Entry 5TCH (X-ray diffraction, 2.35 A resolution); this record covers chains C and D of the 4 polymer chains in the assembly.

# Chain C
Name: Tryptophan synthase alpha chain
Source organism: Mycobacterium tuberculosis (strain ATCC 25618 / H37Rv)
Notes: EC 4.2.1.20
UniProt: P9WFY1 (TRPA_MYCTU); residues 1-270 here = UniProt positions 1-270
Sequence (276 residues; each row starts with the number of its first residue):
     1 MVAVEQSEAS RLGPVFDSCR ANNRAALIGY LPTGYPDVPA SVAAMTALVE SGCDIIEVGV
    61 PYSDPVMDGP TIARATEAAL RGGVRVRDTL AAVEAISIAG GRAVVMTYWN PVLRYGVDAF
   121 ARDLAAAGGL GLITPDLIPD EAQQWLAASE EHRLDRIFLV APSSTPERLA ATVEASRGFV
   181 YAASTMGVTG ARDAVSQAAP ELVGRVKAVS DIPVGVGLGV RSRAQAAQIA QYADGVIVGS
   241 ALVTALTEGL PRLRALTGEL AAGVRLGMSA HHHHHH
Unresolved in the structure: 1-7, 185-195, 267-276
Differences from the reference sequence: engineered mutation Val66 (Gly in P9WFY1); expression tag (271-276)
Small-molecule neighbours: malonate ion (MLI): Ile72, Tyr181, Gly217, Leu218, Gly219, Val220, Ile237, Val238, Gly239, Ser240
Swiss-Prot annotation at these positions:
  - active site (Proton acceptor): Glu57, Asp68
From the paper describing this entry:
  - catalytic residues: Asp68 (citing earlier work)

# Chain D
Name: Tryptophan synthase beta chain
Source organism: Mycobacterium tuberculosis (strain ATCC 25618 / H37Rv)
Notes: EC 4.2.1.20
UniProt: P9WFX9 (TRPB_MYCTU); residues 1-410 here correspond to UniProt positions 13-422 (UniProt number = residue number + 12)
Sequence (410 residues; numbered 1 to 410; the number before each row is that of its first residue):
     1 MSAAIAEPTS HDPDSGGHFG GPSGWGGRYV PEALMAVIEE VTAAYQKERV SQDFLDDLDR
    61 LQANYAGRPS PLYEATRLSQ HAGSARIFLK REDLNHTGSH KINNVLGQAL LARRMGKTRV
   121 IAETGAGQHG VATATACALL GLDCVIYMGG IDTARQALNV ARMRLLGAEV VAVQTGSKTL
   181 KDAINEAFRD WVANADNTYY CFGTAAGPHP FPTMVRDFQR IIGMEARVQI QGQAGRLPDA
   241 VVACVGGGSN AIGIFHAFLD DPGVRLVGFE AAGDGVETGR HAATFTAGSP GAFHGSFSYL
   301 LQDEDGQTIE SHSISAGLDY PGVGPEHAWL KEAGRVDYRP ITDSEAMDAF GLLCRMEGII
   361 PAIESAHAVA GALKLGVELG RGAVIVVNLS GRGDKDVETA AKWFGLLGND
Unresolved in the structure: 1-9, 408-410
Modified / non-standard residues: Lys101 ((2S)-2-amino-6-[[3-hydroxy-2-methyl-5-(phosphonooxymethyl)pyridin-4-yl]methylideneamino]hexanoic acid; LLP)
Small-molecule neighbours: malonate ion (MLI): Lys101, Thr124, Gly125, Ala126, Gly127, Gln128, His129, Leu180, Ala316, Gly317

# How chain C and chain D interact
Residue-residue contacts - 55 pairs, chain C then chain D:
  Pro61(C) - Gln307(D)  hydrogen bond (backbone-side chain)
  Tyr62(C) - Ala292(D)
  Tyr62(C) - Gly306(D)
  Tyr62(C) - Gln307(D)
  Ser63(C) - Lys181(D)  hydrogen bond (backbone-side chain)
  Ser63(C) - Gln307(D)  hydrogen bond (backbone-side chain)
  Ser63(C) - Thr308(D)  hydrogen bond (side chain-backbone)
  Asp64(C) - Lys181(D)  salt bridge
  Asp64(C) - Asn185(D)
  Asp64(C) - Phe293(D)
  Asp64(C) - Thr308(D)  hydrogen bond
  Pro65(C) - Arg189(D)  hydrogen bond (backbone-side chain)
  Val66(C) - Asn185(D)
  Val66(C) - Phe188(D)  hydrophobic
  Val66(C) - Arg189(D)  hydrogen bond (backbone-side chain)
  Met67(C) - Pro31(D)  hydrophobic
  Asp68(C) - Arg189(D)  hydrogen bond (backbone-side chain)
  Glu77(C) - Gly176(D)  hydrogen bond (side chain-backbone)
  Leu80(C) - Gln307(D)
  Arg85(C) - Glu304(D)
  Arg85(C) - Asp305(D)  salt bridge
  Val86(C) - Asp305(D)  hydrogen bond (backbone-side chain)
  Asn110(C) - Gly291(D)
  Asn110(C) - Ala292(D)  hydrogen bond (side chain-backbone)
  Asn110(C) - Gln302(D)  hydrogen bond
  Asn110(C) - Gly306(D)  hydrogen bond (side chain-backbone)
  Pro111(C) - Asp305(D)
  Leu113(C) - Ala292(D)  hydrophobic
  Leu113(C) - Phe297(D)  hydrophobic
  Arg114(C) - Gln302(D)
  Arg114(C) - Asp303(D)
  Arg114(C) - Glu304(D)
  Arg114(C) - Asp305(D)
  Arg114(C) - Gly306(D)
  Pro135(C) - Pro31(D)
  Asp136(C) - Tyr29(D)
  Asp136(C) - Val30(D)  hydrogen bond (backbone-backbone)
  Asp136(C) - Pro31(D)
  Ile138(C) - Arg28(D)
  Ile138(C) - Val30(D)
  Ile138(C) - Glu32(D)
  Ile138(C) - Met35(D)  hydrophobic
  Glu141(C) - His18(D)  salt bridge
  Glu141(C) - Gly27(D)
  Glu141(C) - Arg28(D)  hydrogen bond (side chain-backbone)
  Glu141(C) - Tyr29(D)  hydrogen bond
  Leu159(C) - Glu32(D)
  Ala161(C) - Ala33(D)  hydrophobic
  Ser163(C) - Ala33(D)  hydrogen bond (side chain-backbone)
  Ser163(C) - Ala36(D)
  Ser164(C) - Glu32(D)  hydrogen bond
  Arg168(C) - Glu32(D)  salt bridge
  Arg168(C) - Met35(D)
  Arg168(C) - Glu39(D)  salt bridge
  Thr172(C) - Glu32(D)
Other interface residues (no listed pair), chain C (32 interface residues in all): Val84, Trp109, Leu137, Asp140, Val160, Thr165
Other interface residues (no listed pair), chain D (31 interface residues in all): Gly16, Val192, His294, Leu300

# Summary
The interface between chain C and chain D involves 32 residues on one side and 31 on the other; the contacts
include 18 hydrogen bonds and 5 salt bridges. Polar contacts include Asp64(C)-Lys181(D), Arg85(C)-Asp305(D)
and Glu141(C)-His18(D). Bound to chain C: malonate ion. Ligands of chain D: malonate ion. From the paper: the
catalytic residue Asp68(C).
Here chain C is Tryptophan synthase alpha chain and chain D is Tryptophan synthase beta chain, both from
Mycobacterium tuberculosis (strain ATCC 25618 / H37Rv). Entry 5TCH (Crystal structure of tryptophan synthase
from M. tuberculosis - ligand-free form, TrpA-G66V mutant) was determined by X-ray diffraction (same
publication as 5TCF, 5TCG, 5TCI and 5TCJ).
